PDB entry 4YBL | X-ray diffraction, 3.10 A resolution | chains H and L of the 3 polymer chains in the assembly

# Chain H
Name: A32 antibody Fab heavy chain
From: Homo sapiens
Notes: antibody fragment or engineered binder
Amino-acid sequence (224 residues; each row starts with the number of its first residue; a row labelled like 35A-35B holds insertion residues (35A, then the next letters in order)):
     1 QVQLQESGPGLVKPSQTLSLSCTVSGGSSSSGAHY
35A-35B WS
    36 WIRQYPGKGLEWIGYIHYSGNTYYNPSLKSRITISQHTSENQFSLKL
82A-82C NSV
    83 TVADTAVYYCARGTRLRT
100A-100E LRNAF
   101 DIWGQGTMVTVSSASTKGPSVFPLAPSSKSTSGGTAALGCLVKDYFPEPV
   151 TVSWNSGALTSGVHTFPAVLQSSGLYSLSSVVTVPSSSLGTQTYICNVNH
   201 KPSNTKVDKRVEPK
Unresolved in the structure: 29-31, 127-133
Disulfides: Cys-22/Cys-92, Cys-140/Cys-196

# Chain L
Name: A32 antibody light chain
From: Homo sapiens
Notes: antibody fragment or engineered binder
Amino-acid sequence (210 residues; row label = number of the first residue in the row; a row labelled like 27A-27C holds insertion residues (27A, then the next letters in order)):
     4 VLTQPPSASGSPGQSVTISCTGTS
27A-27C SDV
    28 GGYNYVSWYQHHPGKAPKLIISEVNNRPSGVPDRFSGSKSGNTASLTVSG
    78 LQAEDEAEYYCSSYTDIH
   95A N
    96 FVFGGGTKLTV
  106A L
   107 GQPKAAPSVTLFPPSSEELQANKATLVCLISDFYPGAVTVAWKADSSPVK
   157 AGVETTTPSKQSNNKYAASSYLSLTPEQWKSHRSYSCQVTHEGSTVEKTV
   207 AP
Disulfides: Cys-23/Cys-88, Cys-134/Cys-193

# Chain H / chain L interface
Contacting residue pairs (74):
  Tyr-35(H) / His-95(L)
  Gln-39(H) / Tyr-87(L)  hydrogen bond
  Gly-42(H) / Gly-100(L)
  Lys-43(H) / Gly-100(L)
  Gly-44(H) / Gly-100(L)
  Leu-45(H) / Tyr-87(L)  hydrophobic
  Leu-45(H) / Phe-98(L)
  Trp-47(H) / His-95(L)
  Trp-47(H) / Asn-95A(L)
  Trp-47(H) / Phe-96(L)
  Tyr-50(H) / His-95(L)  hydrogen bond
  Tyr-50(H) / Phe-96(L)
  Tyr-58(H) / His-95(L)
  Pro-61(H) / Asn-95A(L)
  Tyr-91(H) / His-38(L)
  Tyr-91(H) / Pro-44(L)
  Arg-97(H) / Tyr-91(L)
  Arg-97(H) / His-95(L)  hydrogen bond
  Leu-98(H) / Glu-50(L)
  Arg-99(H) / Glu-50(L)
  Thr-100(H) / Ser-49(L)  hydrogen bond (backbone-side chain)
  Thr-100(H) / Glu-50(L)  hydrogen bond (backbone-side chain)
  Thr-100(H) / Asn-53(L)
  Leu-100A(H) / Ser-49(L)
  Leu-100A(H) / Glu-50(L)  hydrogen bond (backbone-side chain)
  Arg-100B(H) / Tyr-32(L)
  Arg-100B(H) / Glu-50(L)  hydrogen bond (backbone-side chain)
  Asn-100C(H) / Tyr-32(L)
  Asn-100C(H) / Ser-34(L)
  Asn-100C(H) / Tyr-91(L)
  Asn-100C(H) / Phe-96(L)
  Ala-100D(H) / Ser-34(L)
  Ala-100D(H) / Tyr-36(L)
  Phe-100E(H) / Tyr-36(L)  hydrogen bond (backbone-side chain)
  Phe-100E(H) / Leu-46(L)
  Asp-101(H) / Leu-46(L)
  Trp-103(H) / Tyr-36(L)
  Trp-103(H) / Pro-44(L)
  Gly-104(H) / Ala-43(L)
  Gly-104(H) / Pro-44(L)
  Gln-105(H) / Gly-41(L)
  Gln-105(H) / Ala-43(L)
  Phe-122(H) / Ser-121(L)
  Phe-122(H) / Glu-123(L)
  Phe-122(H) / Glu-124(L)
  Pro-123(H) / Ser-121(L)
  Pro-123(H) / Glu-123(L)
  Leu-124(H) / Phe-118(L)  hydrophobic
  Ala-125(H) / Phe-118(L)
  Ala-137(H) / Phe-118(L)
  Leu-141(H) / Glu-124(L)
  Leu-141(H) / Thr-131(L)
  Leu-141(H) / Tyr-177(L)  hydrophobic
  Lys-143(H) / Glu-124(L)
  Lys-143(H) / Thr-131(L)
  Lys-143(H) / Ser-179(L)
  Val-163(H) / Ser-168(L)
  His-164(H) / Ser-165(L)
  His-164(H) / Lys-166(L)
  His-164(H) / Ala-173(L)
  Phe-166(H) / Leu-135(L)  hydrophobic
  Phe-166(H) / Ala-173(L)
  Phe-166(H) / Ala-174(L)
  Phe-166(H) / Ser-175(L)
  Pro-167(H) / Thr-162(L)  hydrogen bond (backbone-side chain)
  Pro-167(H) / Ser-165(L)
  Val-169(H) / Glu-160(L)
  Val-169(H) / Tyr-177(L)  hydrophobic
  Leu-170(H) / Glu-160(L)
  Ser-172(H) / Glu-160(L)
  Leu-178(H) / Tyr-177(L)
  Ser-179(H) / Tyr-177(L)  hydrogen bond
  Val-181(H) / Leu-135(L)  hydrophobic
  Lys-209(H) / Glu-123(L)  salt bridge
Interface residues without a listed pair, chain H (47 interface residues in all): Ile-37, Asn-60, Leu-138, Ala-168, Gln-171
Interface residues without a listed pair, chain L (40 interface residues in all): Lys-42, Pro-55, Gly-99, Val-133, Thr-161, Gln-167

# In short
47 residues of chain H and 40 residues of chain L are in contact; the contacts include 10 hydrogen bonds and 1
salt bridge. Among the polar pairs are Lys-209(H)/Glu-123(L), Gln-39(H)/Tyr-87(L) and Tyr-50(H)/His-95(L).
Chain H is A32 antibody Fab heavy chain and chain L is A32 antibody light chain, both from Homo sapiens; the
structure, Crystal structure of the stabilized inner domain of clade A/E HIV-1 gp120 in complex with the ...,
was determined by X-ray diffraction together with 5FCU and 4YC2 from the same study.
